PDB entry 6C6S | electron microscopy, 3.70 A resolution | chains A and I of the 9 polymer chains in the assembly

# Chain A
Molecule: 29-nt DNA strand
Sequence (29 nucleotides; numbered 1 to 29; the number before each row is that of its first residue):
     1 GGGCTGCGGTAGCGTGACGGCGAATACCC

# Chain I
Molecule: DNA-directed RNA polymerase subunit beta
Organism: Escherichia coli (strain K12)
Notes: EC 2.7.7.6
Reference sequence: P0A8V2 (RPOB_ECOLI); numbering as in UniProt (aligned over 1-1342)
Sequence (1342 residues; each row starts with the number of its first residue):
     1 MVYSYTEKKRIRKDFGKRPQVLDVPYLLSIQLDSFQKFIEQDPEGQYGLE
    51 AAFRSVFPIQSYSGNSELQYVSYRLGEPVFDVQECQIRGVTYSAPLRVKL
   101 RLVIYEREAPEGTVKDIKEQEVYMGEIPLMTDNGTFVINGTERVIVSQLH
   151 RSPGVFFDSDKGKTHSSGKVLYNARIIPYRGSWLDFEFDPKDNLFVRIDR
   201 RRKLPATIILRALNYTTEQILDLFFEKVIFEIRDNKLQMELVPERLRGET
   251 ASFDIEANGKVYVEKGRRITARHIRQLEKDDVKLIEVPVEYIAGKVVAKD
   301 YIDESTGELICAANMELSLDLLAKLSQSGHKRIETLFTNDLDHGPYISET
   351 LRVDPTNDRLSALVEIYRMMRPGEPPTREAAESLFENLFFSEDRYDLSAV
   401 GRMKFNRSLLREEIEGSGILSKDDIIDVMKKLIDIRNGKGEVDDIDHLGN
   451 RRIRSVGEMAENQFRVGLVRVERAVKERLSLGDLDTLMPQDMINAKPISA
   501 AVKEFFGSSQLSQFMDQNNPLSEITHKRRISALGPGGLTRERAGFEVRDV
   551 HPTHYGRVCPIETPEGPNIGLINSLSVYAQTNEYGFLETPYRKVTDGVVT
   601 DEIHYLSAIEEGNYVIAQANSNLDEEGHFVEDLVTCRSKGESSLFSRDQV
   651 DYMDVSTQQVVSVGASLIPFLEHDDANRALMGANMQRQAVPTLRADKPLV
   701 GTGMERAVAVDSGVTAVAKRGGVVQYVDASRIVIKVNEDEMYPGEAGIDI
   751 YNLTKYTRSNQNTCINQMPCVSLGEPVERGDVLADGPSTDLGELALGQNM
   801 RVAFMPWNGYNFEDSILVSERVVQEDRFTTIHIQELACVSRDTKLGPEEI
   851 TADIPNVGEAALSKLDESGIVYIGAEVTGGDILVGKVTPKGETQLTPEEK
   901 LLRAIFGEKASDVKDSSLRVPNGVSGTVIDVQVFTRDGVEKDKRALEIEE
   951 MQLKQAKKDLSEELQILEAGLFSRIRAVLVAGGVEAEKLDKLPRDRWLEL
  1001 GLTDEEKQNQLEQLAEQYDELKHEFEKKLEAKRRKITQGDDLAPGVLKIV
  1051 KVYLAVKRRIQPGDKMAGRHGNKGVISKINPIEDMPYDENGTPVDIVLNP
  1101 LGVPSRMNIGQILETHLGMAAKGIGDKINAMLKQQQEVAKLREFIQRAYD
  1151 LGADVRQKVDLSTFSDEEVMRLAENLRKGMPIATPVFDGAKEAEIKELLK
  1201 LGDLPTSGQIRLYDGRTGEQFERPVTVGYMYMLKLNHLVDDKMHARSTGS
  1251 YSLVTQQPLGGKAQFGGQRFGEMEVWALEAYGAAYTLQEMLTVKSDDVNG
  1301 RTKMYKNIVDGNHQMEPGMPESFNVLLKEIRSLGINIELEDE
Unresolved in the structure: 1
Swiss-Prot annotation at these positions:
  - modified residue (N6-acetyllysine): Lys1022, Lys1200
  - mutagenesis: Ile561 (I561S: Resistant to antibiotics salinamide A and B), Ile569 (I569S: Resistant to antibiotics salinamide A and B), Ala665 (A665E: Resistant to antibiotics salinamide A and B), Asp675 (D675A/G: Resistant to antibiotics salinamide A and B), Asn677 (N677H/K: Resistant to antibiotics salinamide A and B), Leu680 (L680M: Resistant to antibiotics salinamide A and B), Glu813 (E813K: Disrupts the enzyme's active center)

# How chain A and chain I interact
Pairs across the interface (24):
  DG9(A) - Arg473(I)  phosphate contact
  DT10(A) - Tyr62(I)  base contact
  DT10(A) - Arg473(I)  salt bridge to the phosphate
  DA11(A) - Arg371(I)  hydrogen bond to the phosphate
  DG12(A) - Arg371(I)  salt bridge to the phosphate
  DG12(A) - Arg394(I)  salt bridge to the phosphate
  DC13(A) - Ser182(I)  hydrogen bond to the phosphate
  DG14(A) - Asp199(I)  hydrogen bond to the base
  DG14(A) - Arg201(I)  hydrogen bond to the base
  DT15(A) - Arg175(I)  sugar contact
  DT15(A) - Trp183(I)  stacking on the base
  DT15(A) - Asp199(I)  base contact
  DT15(A) - Arg200(I)  sugar contact
  DG16(A) - Arg151(I)  base contact
  DG16(A) - Arg175(I)  salt bridge to the phosphate
  DG16(A) - Arg200(I)  phosphate contact
  DG16(A) - Ile445(I)  base contact
  DG16(A) - Arg451(I)  hydrogen bond to the base
  DG16(A) - Gly536(I)  base contact
  DG16(A) - Leu538(I)  base contact
  DG16(A) - Val547(I)  base contact
  DA17(A) - Arg542(I)  salt bridge to the phosphate
  DC18(A) - Lys163(I)  salt bridge to the phosphate
  DG19(A) - Lys163(I)  phosphate contact
Other interface residues (no listed pair), chain I (23 interface residues in all): Gly181, Asp446, Arg470, Gly537, Thr539

# Summary
11 residues of chain A face 23 of chain I across their interface, with 5 hydrogen bonds, 6 salt bridges and 1
aromatic stacking contact. Polar contacts include DG14(A)-Asp199(I), DG14(A)-Arg201(I) and DG16(A)-Arg451(I).
From UniProt: 7 mutagenesis sites on chain I.
Chain A is a 29-nt DNA strand and chain I is DNA-directed RNA polymerase subunit beta (Escherichia coli
(strain K12)); the structure, CryoEM structure of E.coli RNA polymerase elongation complex bound with RfaH,
was determined by electron microscopy together with 6C6T and 6C6U from the same study.
